PDB entry 3BH7 | X-ray diffraction, 1.90 A resolution | chains A and B

[Chain A]
Molecule: ADP-ribosylation factor-like protein 3
Organism: Mus musculus
UniProtKB: Q9WUL7 (ARL3_MOUSE); residues 17-177 here = UniProt positions 17-177
Amino-acid sequence (164 residues; row label = number of the first residue in the row):
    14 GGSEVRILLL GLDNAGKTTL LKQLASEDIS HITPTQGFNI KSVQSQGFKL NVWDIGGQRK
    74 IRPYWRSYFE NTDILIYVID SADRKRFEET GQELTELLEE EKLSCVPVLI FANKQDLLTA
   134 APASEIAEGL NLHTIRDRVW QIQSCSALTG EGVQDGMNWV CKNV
Disordered / not traced: 14-16
Construct notes: expression tag (14-16)
UniProt features mapped onto this chain:
  - binding site (GTP): Gly24 to Thr31, Thr48, Asp67 to Gln71, Asn126 to Asp129, Ser159 to Leu161
  - binding site (Mg(2+)): Thr31, Thr48
  - mutagenesis: Thr31 (T31N: Inhibits interaction with PDE6D), Gln49 (Q49L: Does not reduce the interaction with RP2), Gln71 (Q71L: Does not inhibit interaction with PDE6D; Q71L: Inhibits RP2-dependent GTP-hydrolysis rate), Lys98 (K98Q: Does not reduce the interaction with RP2), Glu164 (E164A: Reduces the interaction with RP2; when associated with A-168), Asp168 (D168A: Reduces the interaction with RP2; when associated with A-164)
Metal / ion sites: Mg2+: Thr31, Thr48 (together with GDP)
Small-molecule neighbours:
  - tetrafluoroaluminate: Leu25, Asp26, Asn27, Lys30, Thr31, Pro47, Thr48, Asp67, Ile68, Gly69, Gly70, Gln71
  - GDP (guanosine-5'-diphosphate): Leu25, Asp26, Asn27, Ala28, Gly29, Lys30, Thr31, Thr32, Ile45, Thr46, Thr48, Asn126, Lys127, Asp129, Leu130, Ser159, Ala160, Leu161

[Chain B]
Molecule: Protein XRP2
Organism: Homo sapiens
UniProtKB: O75695 (XRP2_HUMAN); residues 1-350 here = UniProt positions 1-350
Amino-acid sequence (352 residues; numbered -1 to 350; the number before each row is that of its first residue; numbers below 1 keep their minus sign (Gly-1 is residue -1)):
    -1 GSMGCFFSKR RKADKESRPE NEEERPKQYS WDQREKVDPK DYMFSGLKDE TVGRLPGTVA
    59 GQQFLIQDCE NCNIYIFDHS ATVTIDDCTN CIIFLGPVKG SVFFRNCRDC KCTLACQQFR
   119 VRDCRKLEVF LCCATQPIIE SSSNIKFGCF QWYYPELAFQ FKDAGLSIFN NTWSNIHDFT
   179 PVSGELNWSL LPEDAVVQDY VPIPTTEELK AVRVSTEANR SIVPISRGQR QKSSDESCLV
   239 VLFAGDYTIA NARKLIDEMV GKGFFLVQTK EVSMKAEDAQ RVFREKAPDF LPLLNKGPVI
   299 ALEFNGDGAV EVCQLIVNEI FNGTKMFVSE SKETASGDVD SFYNFADIQM GI
Disordered / not traced: -1 to 36
Construct notes: expression tag (-1 to 0)
UniProt features mapped onto this chain:
  - binding site (GTP): Gly98, Ser99, Gln115 to Arg118
  - lipidation: Gly2 (N-myristoyl glycine), Cys3 (S-palmitoyl cysteine)
  - natural variant: Ser6 (deletion: In RP2), Cys67 (C67Y: In RP2), Cys86 (C86Y: In RP2), Pro95 (P95L: In RP2; uncertain significance), Cys108 (C108G: In RP2; C108Y: In RP2), Arg118 (R118C: In RP2; R118H: In RP2; R118L: In RP2), Ile137 (deletion: In RP2), Glu138 (E138G: In RP2), Leu188 (L188P: In RP2), Leu253 (L253R: In RP2), Arg282 (R282W: Reduces affinity for ARL3 3-fold)
  - mutagenesis: Gly2 (G2A: Loss of membrane association), Cys3 (C3S: Targeting to internal membranes. Loss of targeting to the plasma membrane), Ser28 (S28A: Reduces affinity for mouse ARL3; when associated with A-29), Trp29 (W29A: Reduces affinity for mouse ARL3; when associated with A-28), Gln31 (Q31A: Does not reduce affinity for mouse ARL3; when associated with A-32), Arg32 (R32A: Does not reduce affinity for mouse ARL3; when associated with A-31), Phe101 (F101A: Reduces affinity for mouse ARL3), Gln115 (Q115A: Reduces affinity for mouse ARL3), Gln116 (Q116A: Reduces affinity and GTP-hydrolysis rate for mouse ARL3), Arg118 (R118A: Reduces affinity and GTP-hydrolysis rate for mouse ARL3), Arg120 (R120H: Reduces affinity for mouse ARL3; when associated with S-121), Asp121 (D121S: Reduces affinity for mouse ARL3; when associated with H-120), 1 further mutagenesis entry in UniProt
Small-molecule neighbours: GDP (guanosine-5'-diphosphate): Gly98, Ser99, Gln115, Gln116, Arg118

[How chain A and chain B interact]
Contacting residue pairs (60):
  Asp26(A) with Phe101(B); Arg118(B)
  Asn27(A) with Ser99(B), hydrogen bond; Phe101(B); Gln116(B); Arg118(B), hydrogen bond
  Thr31(A) with Ile350(B)
  Lys35(A) with Gly349(B); Ile350(B), hydrogen bond (side chain-backbone)
  Ser43(A) with Gln115(B)
  His44(A) with Gln115(B); Ala132(B), hydrogen bond (side chain-backbone); Thr133(B); Met348(B), hydrogen bond (side chain-backbone)
  Ile45(A) with Gln115(B), hydrogen bond (backbone-side chain); Gln116(B), hydrogen bond (backbone-side chain); Thr133(B); Ile350(B), hydrophobic
  Thr46(A) with Gln116(B); Thr133(B); Gln134(B)
  Pro47(A) with Gln116(B); Arg118(B); Thr133(B); Gln134(B)
  Thr48(A) with Phe177(B)
  Gln49(A) with Gln134(B), hydrogen bond; His175(B), hydrogen bond
  Asn52(A) with Ile350(B)
  Lys54(A) with Ile350(B), hydrogen bond (side chain-backbone)
  Gln71(A) with Arg118(B); Ile136(B); Glu138(B); Phe177(B)
  Arg72(A) with Arg120(B); Asp121(B), salt bridge; Glu138(B), hydrogen bond (backbone-side chain); Ser139(B), hydrogen bond
  Lys73(A) with Glu138(B), hydrogen bond (backbone-side chain); Phe177(B); Thr178(B)
  Ile74(A) with Phe177(B), hydrophobic
  Arg75(A) with Arg120(B)
  Ala95(A) with Gln61(B)
  Asp96(A) with Arg103(B), salt bridge
  Lys98(A) with Gln65(B), hydrogen bond; Asp84(B); Arg103(B)
  Arg99(A) with Phe101(B); Arg103(B); Arg120(B)
  Glu102(A) with Arg120(B), salt bridge
  Leu130(A) with Gln61(B); Ala79(B), hydrophobic; Thr80(B)
  Leu131(A) with Pro37(B); Gln60(B); Gln61(B)
  Thr132(A) with Gln61(B), hydrogen bond; Leu63(B)
Other interface residues (no listed pair), chain A (29 interface residues in all): Leu34, Glu40, Leu161
Other interface residues (no listed pair), chain B (31 interface residues in all): Asp66, Thr82, Lys97

[Summary]
The interface between chain A and chain B involves 29 residues on one side and 31 on the other; the contacts
include 15 hydrogen bonds and 3 salt bridges. Polar pairs include Arg72(A)-Asp121(B), Asp96(A)-Arg103(B) and
Glu102(A)-Arg120(B). GDP is bound between chain A and chain B.
Chain A is ADP-ribosylation factor-like protein 3 (Mus musculus) and chain B is Protein XRP2 (Homo sapiens);
the structure, Crystal structure of the RP2-Arl3 complex bound to GDP-AlF4, was determined by X-ray
diffraction, deposited together with 3BH6.
